Entry 9GRN (X-ray diffraction, 3.40 A resolution); this record covers chain A.

== Chain A ==
Name: Inositol hexakisphosphate and diphosphoinositol-pentakisphosphate kinase
From: Saccharomyces cerevisiae
Notes: EC 2.7.4.24
UniProtKB: Q06685 (VIP1_YEAST); the construct has insertions or renumbered stretches relative to UniProt, so the offset changes along the chain: 536-847 = UniProt 536-847; 852-1040 = UniProt 919-1107
Chain sequence (507 residues; numbered 534 to 1040; the number before each row is that of its first residue):
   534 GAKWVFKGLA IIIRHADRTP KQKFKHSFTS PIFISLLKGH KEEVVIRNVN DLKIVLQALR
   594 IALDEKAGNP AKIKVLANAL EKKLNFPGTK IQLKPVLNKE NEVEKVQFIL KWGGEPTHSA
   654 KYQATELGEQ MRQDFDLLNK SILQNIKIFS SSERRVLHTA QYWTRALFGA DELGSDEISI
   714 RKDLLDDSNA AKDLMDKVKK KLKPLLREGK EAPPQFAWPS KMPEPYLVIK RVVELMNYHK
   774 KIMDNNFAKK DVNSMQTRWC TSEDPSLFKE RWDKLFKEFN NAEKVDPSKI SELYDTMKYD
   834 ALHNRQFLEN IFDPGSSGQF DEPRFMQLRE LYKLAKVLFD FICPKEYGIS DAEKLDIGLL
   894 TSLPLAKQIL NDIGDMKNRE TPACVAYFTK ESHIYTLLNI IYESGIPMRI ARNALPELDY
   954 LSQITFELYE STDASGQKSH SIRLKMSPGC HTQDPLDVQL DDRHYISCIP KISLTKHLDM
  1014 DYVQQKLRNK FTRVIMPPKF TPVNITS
Not modelled in the structure: 534-537, 702-708, 914, 963-972, 1026-1040
Construct notes: expression tag (534-535); linker (848-851)
Ion coordination: Zn2+ site 1: H573, E575 (shared with 2 residues of chain D); Zn2+ site 2: H651, C793, H836, H997
Swiss-Prot annotation at these positions:
  - modified residue: S1040 (Phosphoserine)
Reported in the primary citation:
  - catalytic residues: R547, R551
  - Zn2+ coordination: H573, E575
  - contacts within the chain: D550-H836 (salt bridge)
  - mutagenesis - R547A, H548A, R551A, K817S/D819A/S821A: decreased catalytic activity on 1,5-InsP8
  - mutagenesis - P553V/G646V/G647A, K558A/K605A/K732A/K817A: abolished catalytic activity
  - mutagenesis - K554A, H651A, C793A: decreased catalytic activity
  - mutagenesis - H651A, C793A: decreased stability
  - mutagenesis - E576A/K623A/Q625S/K627A: abolished catalytic activity on 1,5-InsP8
  - mutagenesis - K554A: unchanged stability

== In short ==
H573 and E575 form the Zn2+ site 1. The Zn2+ site 2 is built by H651, C793, H836 and H997. The paper reports
catalytic residues R547 and R551; R547A, H548A and R551A, among others, reduce catalytic activity on
1,5-InsP8; 10 substitutions were tested in all.
Chain A is Inositol hexakisphosphate and diphosphoinositol-pentakisphosphate kinase (Saccharomyces
cerevisiae); the structure, Crystal structure of the engineered C-terminal phosphatase domain from
Saccharomyces cerevisiae Vip1 (apo, loop deletion residues ..., was determined by X-ray diffraction, deposited
together with 9GRH and 9GRO.
